9GE5 - chains K and S of the 18 polymer chains in the assembly; structure by electron microscopy, 3.35 A resolution.

== Chain K ==
Molecule: Hexasomal DNA Strand 1
Sequence (113 nucleotides; row label = number of the first residue in the row; numbers below 1 keep their minus sign (DA-40 is residue -40)):
   -40 ATATCTGACA CGTGCCTGGA GACTAGGGAG TAATCCCCTT GGCGGTTAAA ACGCGGGGGA
    20 CAGCGCGTAC GTGCGTTTAA GCGGTGCTAG AGCTGTCTAC GACCAATTGA GCG

== Chain S ==
Molecule: Histone H2A type 1-B/E
Source organism: Homo sapiens
UniProtKB: P04908 (H2A1B_HUMAN); residues 11-118 here correspond to UniProt positions 12-119 (UniProt number = residue number + 1)
Chain sequence (108 residues; row label = number of the first residue in the row):
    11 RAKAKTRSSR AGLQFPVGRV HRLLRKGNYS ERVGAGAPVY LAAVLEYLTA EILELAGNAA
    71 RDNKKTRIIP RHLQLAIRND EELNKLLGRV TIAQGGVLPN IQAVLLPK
Curated features (UniProtKB/Swiss-Prot):
  - modified residue: Lys13 (N6-(beta-hydroxybutyryl)lysine), Lys36 (N6-(2-hydroxyisobutyryl)lysine), Lys74 (N6-(2-hydroxyisobutyryl)lysine), Lys75 (N6-(2-hydroxyisobutyryl)lysine), Lys95 (N6-(2-hydroxyisobutyryl)lysine), Gln104 (N5-methylglutamine), Lys118 (N6-(2-hydroxyisobutyryl)lysine)
  - cross-link (Glycyl lysine isopeptide (Lys-Gly)): Lys13 (interchain with G-Cter in ubiquitin), Lys15 (interchain with G-Cter in ubiquitin)

== Interface between chain K and chain S ==
Residue-residue contacts - 18 pairs, chain K then chain S:
  DT37(K) with Arg42(S), hydrogen bond to the base; Val43(S), hydrogen bond to the phosphate; Gly44(S), phosphate contact; Ala45(S), hydrogen bond to the phosphate
  DA38(K) with Arg35(S), salt bridge to the phosphate; Arg42(S), phosphate contact; Val43(S), hydrogen bond to the phosphate
  DG42(K) with Arg11(S), base contact
  DG43(K) with Arg11(S), sugar contact
  DG45(K) with Lys13(S), salt bridge to the phosphate; Ala14(S), hydrogen bond to the phosphate
  DT47(K) with Pro26(S), phosphate contact
  DA48(K) with Arg29(S), salt bridge to the phosphate
  DT57(K) with Thr76(S), hydrogen bond to the phosphate; Arg77(S), sugar contact
  DA58(K) with Lys75(S), phosphate contact; Thr76(S), hydrogen bond to the phosphate; Arg77(S), hydrogen bond to the phosphate
Other interface residues (no listed pair), chain K (12 interface residues in all): DT44, DC46, DC59
Other interface residues (no listed pair), chain S (16 interface residues in all): Ala12, Thr16, Glu41

== In short ==
12 residues of chain K and 16 residues of chain S are in contact, with 8 hydrogen bonds and 3 salt bridges.
Among the polar pairs are DT37(K)-Arg42(S), DT37(K)-Val43(S) and DT37(K)-Ala45(S).
Chain K is Hexasomal DNA Strand 1 and chain S is Histone H2A type 1-B/E (Homo sapiens); the structure, CryoEM
structure of the human INO80-Hexasome complex, was determined by electron microscopy.
